PDB entry 3H1K | X-ray diffraction, 3.48 A resolution | chains Q and W of the 20 polymer chains in the assembly

Chain Q:
Protein: Mitochondrial cytochrome C1, heme protein
Organism: Gallus gallus
Notes: EC 1.10.2.2
Sequence (241 residues; row label = number of the first residue in the row):
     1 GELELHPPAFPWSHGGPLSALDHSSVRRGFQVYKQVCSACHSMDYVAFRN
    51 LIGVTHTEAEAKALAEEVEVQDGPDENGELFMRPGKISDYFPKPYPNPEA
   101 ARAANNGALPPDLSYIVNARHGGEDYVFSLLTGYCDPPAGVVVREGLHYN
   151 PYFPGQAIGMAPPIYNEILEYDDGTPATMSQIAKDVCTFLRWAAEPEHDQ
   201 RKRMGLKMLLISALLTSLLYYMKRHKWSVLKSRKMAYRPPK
Bound ions: heme c Fe: H41, M160; Zn2+: H121 (shared with 2 residues of chain P)
Small-molecule neighbours: heme c (HEC): V32, V36, C37, A39, C40, H41, N105, A108, L109, P110, P111, L113, I116, R120, Y126, V127, L130, L131, F153, I158, G159, M160, P163, I164, V186

Chain W:
Protein: Mitochondrial ubiquinol-cytochrome C reductase 7.2 kDa protein
Organism: Gallus gallus
Notes: EC 1.10.2.2
Sequence (61 residues; each row starts with the number of its first residue):
     4 ALLRQAYSALFRRTSTFALTVVLGAVLFERAFDQGADAIFEHLNEGKLWK
    54 HIKHKYEASEE
Disordered / not traced: 64

Interface between chain Q and chain W:
Residue-residue contacts (38):
  S13(Q) - K50(W)  hydrogen bond (backbone-side chain)
  L18(Q) - F43(W)
  L18(Q) - L46(W)  hydrophobic
  L18(Q) - N47(W)  hydrogen bond (backbone-side chain)
  S19(Q) - N47(W)
  S19(Q) - K50(W)
  A20(Q) - N47(W)  hydrogen bond (backbone-side chain)
  A20(Q) - K50(W)  hydrogen bond (backbone-side chain)
  A20(Q) - L51(W)  hydrophobic
  L21(Q) - K50(W)
  D22(Q) - K50(W)
  H23(Q) - K50(W)  hydrogen bond (backbone-backbone)
  H23(Q) - L51(W)
  H23(Q) - W52(W)  hydrogen bond (side chain-backbone)
  H23(Q) - I55(W)
  S24(Q) - I55(W)
  R27(Q) - Y59(W)  hydrogen bond
  G53(Q) - W52(W)
  V54(Q) - W52(W)
  T55(Q) - W52(W)
  H56(Q) - W52(W)
  T57(Q) - W52(W)
  T57(Q) - Y59(W)
  E60(Q) - Y59(W)
  D199(Q) - L51(W)
  R203(Q) - D40(W)  salt bridge
  R203(Q) - F43(W)
  R203(Q) - E44(W)  salt bridge
  R203(Q) - L51(W)
  L206(Q) - A39(W)
  L206(Q) - F43(W)  hydrophobic
  K207(Q) - F35(W)
  K207(Q) - D36(W)  salt bridge
  K207(Q) - A39(W)
  K207(Q) - D40(W)
  L210(Q) - F35(W)  hydrophobic
  I211(Q) - F31(W)  hydrophobic
  I211(Q) - F35(W)  hydrophobic
Interface residues without a listed pair, chain Q (23 interface residues in all): H14, K202
Interface residues without a listed pair, chain W (16 interface residues in all): I42, G49

Overview:
Chain Q and chain W form an interface of 23 and 16 residues respectively; the contacts include 7 hydrogen
bonds and 3 salt bridges. Polar contacts include R203(Q)-D40(W), R203(Q)-E44(W) and K207(Q)-D36(W). Ligands of
chain Q: heme c.
Chain Q is Mitochondrial cytochrome C1, heme protein and chain W is Mitochondrial ubiquinol-cytochrome C
reductase 7.2 kDa protein, both from Gallus gallus; the structure, Chicken cytochrome BC1 complex with ZN++
and an iodinated derivative of kresoxim-methyl bound, was determined by X-ray diffraction.
